Entry 3HUG (X-ray diffraction, 2.35 A resolution); this record covers chains B and C of the 4 polymer chains in the assembly.

== Chain B ==
Molecule: Probable conserved membrane protein
Organism: Mycobacterium tuberculosis
Notes: fragment: SigL interacting Zinc binding cystosolic domain of RslA
UniProt: Q7D9D3 (Q7D9D3_MYCTU); residue numbers follow UniProt; this construct covers 1-108
Sequence (108 residues; numbered 1 to 108; the number before each row is that of its first residue):
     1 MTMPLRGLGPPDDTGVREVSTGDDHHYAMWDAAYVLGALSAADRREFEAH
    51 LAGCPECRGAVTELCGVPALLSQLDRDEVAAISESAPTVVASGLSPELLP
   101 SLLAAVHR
Unresolved in the structure: 1-24, 87-108
Ion coordination: Zn2+: His50, Cys54, Cys57
What the authors report for this chain:
  - Zn2+ coordination: His25, His50, Cys54, Cys57
  - mutagenesis - C65S: unchanged binding to Zn2+
  - mutagenesis - C54S: abolished binding to Zn2+

== Chain C ==
Molecule: RNA polymerase sigma factor
Organism: Mycobacterium tuberculosis
Notes: fragment: -35 promoter binding region of SigL
UniProt: Q7D9D4 (Q7D9D4_MYCTU); residue numbers follow UniProt; this construct covers 99-177
Sequence (92 residues; row label = number of the first residue in the row):
    86 MGSSHHHHHHSQDPEQSTPDEVNAALDRLLIADALAQLSAEHRAVIQRSY
   136 YRGWSTAQIATDLGIAEGTVKSRLHYAVRALRLTLQELGVTR
Unresolved in the structure: 86-100
Differences from the reference sequence: expression tag (86-98)

== Chain B / chain C interface ==
Pairs across the interface - 12 pairs, chain B then chain C:
  Ser40(B) - Asp105(C)
  Ala41(B) - Asn108(C)
  Ala41(B) - Asp112(C)
  Arg44(B) - Asp112(C)  salt bridge
  Arg44(B) - Val175(C)  hydrogen bond (side chain-backbone)
  Arg45(B) - Asp112(C)  salt bridge
  Arg45(B) - Gly174(C)  hydrogen bond (side chain-backbone)
  Arg45(B) - Val175(C)
  Glu48(B) - Thr176(C)  hydrogen bond
  Glu48(B) - Arg177(C)  hydrogen bond (side chain-backbone)
  Ala49(B) - Arg177(C)
  Ala52(B) - Arg177(C)
Other interface residues (no listed pair), chain B (8 interface residues in all): Ala42

== In short ==
Chain B and chain C form an interface of 8 and 7 residues respectively; the contacts include 4 hydrogen bonds
and 2 salt bridges. Among the polar pairs are Arg44(B)-Asp112(C), Arg45(B)-Asp112(C) and Arg44(B)-Val175(C).
From the paper: C54S of chain B abolishes binding to Zn2+; Zn2+ coordination by His25(B), His50(B) and
Cys54(B) among others.
Chain B is Probable conserved membrane protein and chain C is RNA polymerase sigma factor, both from
Mycobacterium tuberculosis; the structure, Crystal structure of Mycobacterium tuberculosis anti-sigma factor
RslA in complex with -35 promoter binding domain of ..., was determined by X-ray diffraction.
